PDB entry 5SUG | X-ray diffraction, 1.53 A resolution | chains A and B

# Chain A
Molecule: Pre-mRNA-splicing factor 8
Organism: Saccharomyces cerevisiae S288C
UniProtKB: P33334 (PRP8_YEAST); residues 1836-2090 here = UniProt positions 1836-2090
Sequence (258 residues; each row starts with the number of its first residue):
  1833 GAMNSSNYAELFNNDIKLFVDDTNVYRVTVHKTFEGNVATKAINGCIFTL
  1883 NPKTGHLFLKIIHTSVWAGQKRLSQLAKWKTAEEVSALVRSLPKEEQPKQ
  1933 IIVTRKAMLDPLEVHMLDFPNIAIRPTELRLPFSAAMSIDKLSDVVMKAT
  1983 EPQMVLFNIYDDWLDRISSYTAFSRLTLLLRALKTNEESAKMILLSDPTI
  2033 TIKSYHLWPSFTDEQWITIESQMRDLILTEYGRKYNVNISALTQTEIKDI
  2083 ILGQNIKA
Disordered / not traced: 2070-2090
Differences from the reference sequence: expression tag (1833-1835)
Residues lining bound ligands: W1E (2-methylpropyl [(3R)-1,1-dioxo-2,3-dihydro-1H-1lambda~6~-thiophen-3-yl]acetate): Gly1887, His1888, Leu1889, Phe1890, Leu1924, Leu1988, Phe1989, Asn1990
Swiss-Prot annotation at these positions:
  - mutagenesis: Asp1853 (D1853A: Alters protein folding. Severely impaired growth. Strongly reduced growth at 35 degrees Celsius; when associated with A-1854; D1853N: Reduced growth at 30 degrees Celsius ...), Asp1854 (D1854A: Reduced growth at 30 degrees Celsius. Strongly reduced growth at 16 degrees Celsius. Strongly reduced growth at 35 degrees Celsius; when associated with A-1853 ...), Thr1855 (T1855A: Reduced growth at 30 degrees Celsius. Strongly reduced growth at 16 degrees Celsius), Thr1936 (T1936A: Reduced growth at 30 degrees Celsius. Strongly reduced growth at 16 degrees Celsius), Arg1937 (R1937K: Severely impaired growth. Reduced growth at 30 degrees Celsius. Strongly reduced growth at 16 degrees Celsius)

# Chain B
Molecule: A1 cistron-splicing factor AAR2
Organism: Saccharomyces cerevisiae S288C
UniProtKB: P32357 (AAR2_YEAST); aligned to UniProt positions 1-317 over residues 1-317
Sequence (308 residues; row label = number of the first residue in the row; note: 13 numbers in that range are skipped by the numbering (no residue carries them; nothing is unmodelled there); numbers below 1 keep their minus sign (Gly-3 is residue -3)):
    -3 GAMAMNTVPFTSAPIEVTIGIDQYSFNVKENQPFHGIKDIPIGHVHVIHF
    47 QHADNSSMRYGYWFDCRMGNFYIQYDPKDGLYKMMEERDGAKFENIVHNF
    97 KERQMMVSYPKIDEDDTWYNLTEFVQMDKIRKIVRKDENQFSYVDSSMTT
   147 VQENEL
   166 SSSSSDPAHSLNYTVINFKSREAIRPGHEMEDFLDKSYYLNTVMLQGIFK
   216 NSSNYFGELQFAFLNAMFFGNYGSSLQWHAMIELICSSATVPKHMLDKLD
   266 EILYYQIKTLPEQYSDILLNERVWNICLYSSFQKNSLHNTEKIMENKYPE
   316 LL
Disordered / not traced: -3 to 0, 166-169
Differences from the reference sequence: expression tag (-3 to 0); conflict Ser166 (Leu153 in P32357), Ser167 (Lys154 in P32357), Ser170 (Asp in P32357)
Residues lining bound ligands: W1E (2-methylpropyl [(3R)-1,1-dioxo-2,3-dihydro-1H-1lambda~6~-thiophen-3-yl]acetate): Pro5, Thr7, Tyr68, Gln70, Glu83, Lys88, Phe89, Ile92, Phe96
Swiss-Prot annotation at these positions:
  - region: Leu261 to Ile282 (Leucine-zipper)
  - modified residue: Ser253 (Phosphoserine), Thr274 (Phosphothreonine)

# Chain A / chain B interface
Contacting residue pairs (17):
  Gln1907(A) with Met195(B); Leu199(B)
  Leu1908(A) with Met195(B), hydrophobic
  Trp1911(A) with Glu194(B); Met195(B), hydrophobic; Phe198(B), hydrophobic
  Asp1942(A) with Lys184(B), salt bridge; Phe198(B)
  Glu1945(A) with Lys184(B), salt bridge
  Val1946(A) with Ile189(B), hydrophobic; Glu194(B); Phe198(B), hydrophobic
  His1947(A) with Glu194(B), salt bridge
  Leu1949(A) with Lys184(B); Ser185(B); Arg186(B)
  Asp1950(A) with Arg186(B), salt bridge

# Summary
9 residues of chain A and 8 residues of chain B are in contact; the contacts include 4 salt bridges. Among the
polar pairs are Asp1942(A)-Lys184(B), Glu1945(A)-Lys184(B) and His1947(A)-Glu194(B). Bound to chain A:
compound W1E. Bound to chain B: compound W1E.
Chain A is Pre-mRNA-splicing factor 8 and chain B is A1 cistron-splicing factor AAR2, both from Saccharomyces
cerevisiae S288C; the structure, PanDDA analysis group deposition -- Aar2/RNaseH in complex with fragment
P03H05 from the F2X-Universal Library, was determined by X-ray diffraction (same publication as 5ST0, 5ST1,
5ST2, 5ST3, 5ST4, 5ST5 and 248 further entries).
